4RQ0 - chains A and P of the 4 polymer chains in the assembly; structure by X-ray diffraction, 2.20 A resolution.

[Chain A]
Protein: DNA polymerase beta
From: Homo sapiens
Notes: EC 2.7.7.7, 4.2.99.-
UniProt: P06746 (DPOLB_HUMAN); numbering as in UniProt (aligned over 1-335)
Chain sequence (343 residues; each row starts with the number of its first residue; numbers below 1 keep their minus sign (Met-1 is residue -1)):
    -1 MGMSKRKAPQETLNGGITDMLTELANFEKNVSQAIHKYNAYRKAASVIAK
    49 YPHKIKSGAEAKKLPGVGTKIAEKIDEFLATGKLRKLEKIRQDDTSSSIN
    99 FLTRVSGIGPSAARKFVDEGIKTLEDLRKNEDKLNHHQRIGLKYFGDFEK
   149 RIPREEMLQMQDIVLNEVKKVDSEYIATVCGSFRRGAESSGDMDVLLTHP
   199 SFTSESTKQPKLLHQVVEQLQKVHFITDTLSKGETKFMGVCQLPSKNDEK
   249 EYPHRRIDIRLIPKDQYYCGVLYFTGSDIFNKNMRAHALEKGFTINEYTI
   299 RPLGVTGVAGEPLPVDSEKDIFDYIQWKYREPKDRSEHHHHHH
Unresolved in the structure: -1 to 8, 336-341
Differences from the reference sequence: expression tag (-1 to 0, 336-341)
UniProt features mapped onto this chain:
  - region: Arg183 to Asp192 (DNA-binding)
  - active site: Lys72 (Nucleophile)
  - binding site (K(+)): Lys60, Leu62, Val65, Thr101, Val103, Ile106
  - binding site (Na(+)): Lys60, Leu62, Val65, Thr101, Val103, Ile106
  - binding site (dATP): Arg149, Ser180, Arg183, Gly189, Asp190
  - binding site (dCTP): Arg149, Ser180, Arg183, Gly189, Asp190
  - binding site (dGTP): Arg149, Ser180, Arg183, Gly189, Asp190, Asp192
  - binding site (dTTP): Arg149, Ser180, Arg183, Gly189, Asp190
  - binding site (Mg(2+)): Asp190, Asp192, Asp256
  - modified residue: Lys72 (N6-acetyllysine), Arg83 (Omega-N-methylarginine), Arg152 (Omega-N-methylarginine)
  - cross-link (Glycyl lysine isopeptide (Lys-Gly)): Lys41 (interchain with G-Cter in ubiquitin), Lys61 (interchain with G-Cter in ubiquitin), Lys81 (interchain with G-Cter in ubiquitin)
  - natural variant: Leu22 (L22P: Found in a gastric cancer sample; uncertain significance), Tyr39 (Y39C: Found in a gastric cancer sample; uncertain significance), Gly118 (G118V: Decreased DNA-directed DNA polymerase activity), Arg137 (R137Q: Decreased function in base-excision repair), Arg149 (R149I: Decreased DNA-directed DNA polymerase activity), Asp160 (D160N: Found in a gastric cancer sample; uncertain significance), Cys239 (C239R: Found in a gastric cancer sample; uncertain significance), Lys289 (K289M: Found in a colon cancer sample; uncertain significance), Asn294 (N294D: Found in a gastric cancer sample; uncertain significance), Glu295 (E295K: Found in a gastric cancer sample; uncertain significance)
  - mutagenesis: Phe25 (F25W: No effect on 5'-dRP lyase activity. Decreased ssDNA binding), His34 (H34G: Decreased 5'-dRP lyase activity. Decreased ssDNA binding), Lys35 (K35A: Decreased 5'-dRP lyase activity. Decreased ssDNA binding. Loss of 5'-dRP lyase activity; when associated with A-68 and A-72. Decreased ssDNA binding; when associated with A-68 and A-72 ...), Tyr39 (Y39F: No effect on 5'-dRP lyase activity; Y39Q: Abolishes DNA polymerase and 5'-dRP lyase activity), Lys41 (K41R: Abolishes ubiquitination; when associated with R-61 and R-81), Lys60 (K60A: Decreased 5'-dRP lyase activity. Decreased ssDNA binding), Lys61 (K61R: Abolishes ubiquitination; when associated with R-41 and R-81), Lys68 (K68A: No effect on 5'-dRP lyase activity. Decreased ssDNA binding. Loss of 5'-dRP lyase activity; when associated with A-35 and A-72. Decreased ssDNA binding; when associated with A-35 and A-72 ...), Glu71 (E71Q: No effect on 5'-dRP lyase activity. No effect on structure shown by circular dichroism. No effect on ssDNA binding), Lys72 (K72A: Severely reduced 5'-dRP lyase activity. Does not affect ssDNA binding. Loss of 5'-dRP lyase activity; when associated with A-35 and A-68. Decreased ssDNA binding ...), Glu75 (E75A: Slightly decreased 5'-dRP lyase activity. Decreased ssDNA binding. No effect on structure shown by circular dichroism), Lys81 (K81R: Abolishes ubiquitination; when associated with R-41 and R-61), 5 further mutagenesis entries in UniProt
Bound ions: Na+ site 1: Lys60, Leu62, Val65 (shared with 1 residue of chain D); Na+ site 2: Thr101, Val103, Ile106 (shared with DG9(P) of chain P); Mg2+: Asp190, Asp192 (together with pyrophosphate) (shared with DC11(P) of chain P); Na+ site 3: Asp190, Asp192, Asp256 (shared with DC10(P), DC11(P) of chain P)
Residues lining bound ligands:
  - 2'-deoxycytidine-5'-triphosphate (DCP): Glu123, Asp124, Lys127
  - pyrophosphate (PPV): Arg149, Gly179, Ser180, Arg183, Ser188, Gly189, Asp190, Asp192, Ser275

[Chain P]
Molecule: 11-nt DNA strand
Sequence (11 nucleotides; numbered 1 to 11; the number before each row is that of its first residue):
     1 GCTGATGCGCC
Bound ions: Na+ site 1: DG9 (shared with Thr101(A), Val103(A), Ile106(A) of chain A); Na+ site 2: DC10, DC11 (shared with Asp190(A), Asp192(A), Asp256(A) of chain A); Mg2+ site 1: DC11 (together with pyrophosphate) (shared with Asp190(A), Asp192(A) of chain A)

[Chain A / chain P interface]
Residue-residue contacts - 29 pairs, chain A then chain P:
  Val103(A) - DG9(P)  phosphate contact
  Ser104(A) - DG9(P)  phosphate contact
  Gly105(A) - DC8(P)  phosphate contact
  Gly105(A) - DG9(P)  hydrogen bond to the phosphate
  Ile106(A) - DC8(P)  phosphate contact
  Ile106(A) - DG9(P)  hydrogen bond to the phosphate
  Gly107(A) - DC8(P)  hydrogen bond to the phosphate
  Gly107(A) - DG9(P)  phosphate contact
  Pro108(A) - DC8(P)  phosphate contact
  Ser109(A) - DG7(P)  phosphate contact
  Ser109(A) - DC8(P)  hydrogen bond to the phosphate
  Ala110(A) - DC8(P)  hydrogen bond to the phosphate
  Gly179(A) - DC11(P)  phosphate contact
  Arg183(A) - DC11(P)  hydrogen bond to the phosphate
  Asp190(A) - DC11(P)  phosphate contact
  Asp192(A) - DC10(P)  phosphate contact
  Asp192(A) - DC11(P)  phosphate contact
  Met236(A) - DG9(P)  sugar contact
  Met236(A) - DC10(P)  sugar contact
  Arg254(A) - DG9(P)  phosphate contact
  Arg254(A) - DC10(P)  salt bridge to the phosphate
  Asp256(A) - DC10(P)  sugar contact
  Tyr271(A) - DC10(P)  hydrogen bond to the base
  Tyr271(A) - DC11(P)  sugar contact
  Phe272(A) - DC11(P)  sugar contact
  Thr273(A) - DC11(P)  phosphate contact
  Gly274(A) - DC11(P)  hydrogen bond to the phosphate
  Asp276(A) - DC11(P)  base contact
  Asn279(A) - DC11(P)  hydrogen bond to the base
Interface residues without a listed pair, chain A (24 interface residues in all): Thr101, His135, Ser275

[Summary]
Chain A and chain P form an interface of 24 and 5 residues respectively; the contacts include 9 hydrogen bonds
and 1 salt bridge. Among the polar pairs are Tyr271(A)-DC10(P), Asn279(A)-DC11(P) and Gly105(A)-DG9(P). Bound
to chain A: pyrophosphate and 2'-deoxycytidine-5'-triphosphate.
Here chain A is DNA polymerase beta (Homo sapiens) and chain P is an 11-nt DNA strand. Entry 4RQ0 (Human DNA
Polymerase Beta With Gapped DNA Containing an 8-oxo-7,8-dihydro-Guanine (8-oxoG)and dCTP soaked with MgCl2 for
...) was determined by X-ray diffraction (same publication as 4RPX, 4RPY, 4RPZ, 4RQ1, 4RQ2, 4RQ3 and 5 further
entries).
